PDB entry 7L8X | electron microscopy, 3.00 A resolution | chains B and F of the 8 polymer chains in the assembly

[Chain B (and F)]
Molecule: BG505 SOSIP.v5.2 N241/N289 - gp41
Organism: Human immunodeficiency virus 1
Notes: chain F of this document is another copy of the same molecule, construct and numbering; everything in this record applies to it too
Amino-acid sequence (145 residues; numbered 520 to 664; the number before each row is that of its first residue):
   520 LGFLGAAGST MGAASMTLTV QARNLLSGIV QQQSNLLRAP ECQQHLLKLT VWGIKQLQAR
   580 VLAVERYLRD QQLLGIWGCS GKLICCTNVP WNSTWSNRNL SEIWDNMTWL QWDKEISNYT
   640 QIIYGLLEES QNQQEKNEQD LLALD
Cystine bridges: C598-C604
Covalent attachments: N-acetylglucosamine (NAG) linked to N611, N618, N637
From the paper describing this entry:
  - conformationally variable residues (loop rearrangement): E560 to K567

[Interface between chain B and chain F]
Residue-residue contacts (24):
  T538(B) with E654(F)
  R542(B) with E647(F), salt bridge; N651(F)
  L545(B) with Q591(F), hydrogen bond (backbone-side chain); I595(F)
  S546(B) with Q591(F)
  G547(B) with Q591(F), hydrogen bond (backbone-side chain)
  I548(B) with E584(F); L587(F), hydrophobic; R588(F); Q591(F), hydrogen bond (backbone-side chain)
  V549(B) with R588(F); Q591(F), hydrogen bond (backbone-side chain)
  Q552(B) with E584(F), hydrogen bond; R588(F)
  L566(B) with V570(F); Q577(F)
  L576(B) with Q577(F); V580(F), hydrophobic
  R579(B) with Q577(F), hydrogen bond; E584(F)
  V580(B) with V580(F), hydrophobic
  V583(B) with L587(F), hydrophobic
  Y586(B) with Q591(F)
Interface residues without a listed pair, chain B (19 interface residues in all): L544, Q562, T569, G572, L587
Interface residues without a listed pair, chain F (16 interface residues in all): I573, L576, L581, R585, L592

[In short]
19 residues of chain B and 16 residues of chain F are in contact; the contacts include 6 hydrogen bonds and 1
salt bridge. Polar pairs include R542(B)-E647(F), L545(B)-Q591(F) and G547(B)-Q591(F). N-acetylglucosamine is
covalently linked to N611(B), N618(B) and N637(B). From the paper: conformational variability at E560(B).
Chain B and chain F are both BG505 SOSIP.v5.2 N241/N289 - gp41 (Human immunodeficiency virus 1); the
structure, BG505 SOSIP.v5.2 N241/N289 in complex with the polyclonal Fab pAbC-4 from animal Rh.33311 (Wk26
time point), was determined by electron microscopy, deposited together with 7L7T, 7L7U, 7L85, 7L86, 7L87, 7L88
and 15 further entries.
